6VF6 - chains A and T of the 4 polymer chains in the assembly; structure by X-ray diffraction, 1.69 A resolution.

# Chain A
Molecule: DNA-directed DNA/RNA polymerase mu
Source organism: Homo sapiens
Notes: EC 2.7.7.7
Reference sequence: Q9NP87 (DPOLM_HUMAN); numbering as in UniProt; present here: 132-397, 410-494
Chain sequence (356 residues; row label = number of the first residue in the row; note: 12 numbers in that range are skipped by the numbering (no residue carries them; nothing is unmodelled there)):
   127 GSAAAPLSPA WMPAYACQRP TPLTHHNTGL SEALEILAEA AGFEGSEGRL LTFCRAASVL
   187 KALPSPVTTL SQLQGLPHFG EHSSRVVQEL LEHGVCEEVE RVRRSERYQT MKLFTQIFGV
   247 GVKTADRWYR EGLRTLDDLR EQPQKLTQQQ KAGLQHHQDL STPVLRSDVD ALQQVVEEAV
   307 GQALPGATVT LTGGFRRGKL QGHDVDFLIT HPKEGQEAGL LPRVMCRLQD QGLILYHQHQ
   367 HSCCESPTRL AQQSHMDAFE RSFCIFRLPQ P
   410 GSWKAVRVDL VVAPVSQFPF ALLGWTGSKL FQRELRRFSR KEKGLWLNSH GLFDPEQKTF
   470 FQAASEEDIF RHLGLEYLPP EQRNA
Not modelled in the structure: 127-136, 365-384
Sequence notes: expression tag (127-131); conflict Gly410 (Pro in Q9NP87)
Covalently attached groups: 2,3-dihydroxy-1,4-dithiobutane (DTT) linked to Cys180
Metal / ion sites: Mn2+ site 1 near His152 (its only coordinating residue here); Mn2+ site 2: His208 (shared with 1 residue of chain D); Mn2+ site 3 near His219 (its only coordinating residue here); Na+: Thr241, Ile243, Val246 (shared with 1 residue of chain P); Mn2+ site 4: Asp330, Asp332, Asp418 (shared with 1 residue of chain P); Mn2+ site 5: Asp330, Asp332 (together with glycolic acid) (shared with 1 residue of chain P); Mn2+ site 6: Glu386, His459
Small-molecule neighbours: glycolic acid (GOA): Gly319, Gly320, Arg323, Asp330, Asp332
Curated features (UniProtKB/Swiss-Prot):
  - region: Arg323 to Asp332 (Involved in ssDNA binding)
  - binding site (Mg(2+)): Asp330, Asp332, Asp418
  - site: Gly433 (Responsible for the low discrimination between dNTP and rNTP)

# Chain T
Molecule: 9-nt DNA strand
Sequence (9 nucleotides; numbered 1 to 9; the number before each row is that of its first residue):
     1 CGGCATACG
Metal / ion sites: Mn2+ near DG2 (its only coordinating residue here)

# How chain A and chain T interact
Contacting residue pairs - 23 pairs, chain A then chain T:
  Gly174(A) with DC4(T), base contact
  Leu177(A) with DC4(T), phosphate contact; DA5(T), phosphate contact
  Phe385(A) with DG9(T), phosphate contact
  Glu386(A) with DC8(T), sugar contact; DG9(T), hydrogen bond to the phosphate
  Arg387(A) with DA7(T), hydrogen bond to the base; DC8(T), hydrogen bond to the sugar; DG9(T), hydrogen bond to the phosphate
  Phe389(A) with DG9(T), sugar contact
  Lys438(A) with DA5(T), base contact
  Arg442(A) with DA5(T), salt bridge to the phosphate
  Arg445(A) with DA5(T), hydrogen bond to the base; DT6(T), hydrogen bond to the base
  Arg446(A) with DA5(T), sugar contact
  Arg449(A) with DT6(T), salt bridge to the phosphate
  Lys450(A) with DG3(T), phosphate contact; DC4(T), salt bridge to the phosphate
  Leu456(A) with DT6(T), sugar contact
  Asn457(A) with DT6(T), phosphate contact; DA7(T), hydrogen bond to the phosphate
  His459(A) with DA7(T), phosphate contact; DC8(T), sugar contact
Also at the interface, not in a pair above, chain A (17 interface residues in all): Arg181, Gln364

# Overview
The interface between chain A and chain T involves 17 residues on one side and 7 on the other; the contacts
include 7 hydrogen bonds and 3 salt bridges. Polar contacts include Arg387(A)-DA7(T), Arg445(A)-DA5(T) and
Arg445(A)-DT6(T). Chain A binds glycolic acid.
Chain A is DNA-directed DNA/RNA polymerase mu (Homo sapiens) and chain T is a 9-nt DNA strand; the structure,
DNA Polymerase Mu, 8-oxorGTP:At Product State Ternary Complex, 50 mM Mn2+ (960 min), was determined by X-ray
diffraction (same publication as 6VEZ, 6VF0, 6VF1, 6VF2, 6VF3, 6VF4 and 7 further entries).
